Entry 9CYY (electron microscopy, 3.00 A resolution); this record covers chains D and F of the 29 polymer chains in the assembly.

== Chain D (and F) ==
Name: Outer capsid protein mu-1
Organism: Mammalian orthoreovirus 3 Dearing
Notes: chain F of this document is another copy of the same molecule, construct and numbering; everything in this record applies to it too
UniProtKB: P11078 (MU1_REOVD); residues 1-708 here = UniProt positions 1-708
Chain sequence (708 residues; each row starts with the number of its first residue):
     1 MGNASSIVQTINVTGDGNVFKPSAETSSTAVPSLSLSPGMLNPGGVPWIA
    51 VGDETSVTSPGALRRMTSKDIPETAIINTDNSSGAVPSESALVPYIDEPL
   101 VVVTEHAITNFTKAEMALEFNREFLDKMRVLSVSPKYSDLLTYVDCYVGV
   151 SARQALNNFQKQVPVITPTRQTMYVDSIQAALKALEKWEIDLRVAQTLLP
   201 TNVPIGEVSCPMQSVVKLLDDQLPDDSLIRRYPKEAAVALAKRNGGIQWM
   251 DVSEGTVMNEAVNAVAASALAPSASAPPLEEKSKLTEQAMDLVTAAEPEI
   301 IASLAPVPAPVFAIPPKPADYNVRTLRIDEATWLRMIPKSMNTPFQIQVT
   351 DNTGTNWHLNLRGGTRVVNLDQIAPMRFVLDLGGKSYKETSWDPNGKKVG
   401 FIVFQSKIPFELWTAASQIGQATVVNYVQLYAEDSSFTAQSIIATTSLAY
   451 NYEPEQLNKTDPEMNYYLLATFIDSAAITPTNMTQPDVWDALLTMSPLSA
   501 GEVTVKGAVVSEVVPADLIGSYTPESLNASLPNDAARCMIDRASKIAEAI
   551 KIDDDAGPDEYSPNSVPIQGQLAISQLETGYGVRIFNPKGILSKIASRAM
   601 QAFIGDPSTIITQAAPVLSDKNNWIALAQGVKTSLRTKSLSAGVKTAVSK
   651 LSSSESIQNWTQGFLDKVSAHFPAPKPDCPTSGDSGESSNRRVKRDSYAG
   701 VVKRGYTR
Unresolved in the structure: 6-7, 43-708 (chain F: 1-42, 676-708)
Curated features (UniProtKB/Swiss-Prot):
  - site: Asn42, Pro43 (Cleavage)
  - lipidation: Gly2 (N-myristoyl glycine)
  - glycosylation (N-linked (GlcNAc...) asparagine): Asn3, Asn12, Asn81, Asn110, Asn458, Asn482, Asn528, Asn659

== Interface between chain D and chain F ==
Pairs across the interface (78; chain D residue first):
  Met1(D) with Met212(F), hydrophobic; Val216(F); Leu219(F), hydrophobic; Leu223(F); Ile229(F); Leu240(F), hydrophobic; Trp249(F), hydrophobic
  Gly2(D) with Asp220(F); Arg230(F)
  Asn3(D) with Asp220(F), hydrogen bond; Arg230(F)
  Ala4(D) with Pro233(F), hydrophobic
  Val8(D) with Val252(F)
  Gln9(D) with Lys234(F); Val252(F)
  Thr10(D) with Lys234(F), hydrogen bond; Asp251(F); Val252(F), hydrogen bond (backbone-backbone)
  Ile11(D) with Trp249(F), hydrophobic
  Val13(D) with Trp249(F), hydrophobic
  Thr14(D) with Gln213(F)
  Gly15(D) with Gln213(F)
  Asp16(D) with Gln213(F), hydrogen bond; Met250(F)
  Gly17(D) with Val257(F)
  Asn18(D) with Met212(F); Gln248(F); Trp249(F); Met250(F), hydrogen bond (side chain-backbone)
  Val19(D) with Gly246(F); Ile247(F); Gln248(F), hydrogen bond (backbone-backbone)
  Phe20(D) with Ser209(F); Cys210(F), hydrogen bond (backbone-backbone); Met212(F), hydrophobic; Val215(F), hydrophobic; Gly246(F)
  Lys21(D) with Glu207(F); Val208(F); Ser209(F); Gly246(F), hydrogen bond (backbone-backbone)
  Pro22(D) with Thr201(F); Glu207(F); Val208(F), hydrogen bond (backbone-backbone)
  Ser23(D) with Val203(F); Gly206(F); Glu207(F), hydrogen bond
  Ala24(D) with Val203(F); Pro204(F); Ile205(F), hydrophobic; Gly206(F); Ala271(F)
  Glu25(D) with Ala267(F); Ala271(F)
  Thr26(D) with Asn244(F); Gly245(F); Gly246(F); Ala267(F)
  Ser27(D) with Asn202(F), hydrogen bond (backbone-side chain); Asn244(F)
  Ser28(D) with Gln196(F); Asn202(F); Asn244(F)
  Thr29(D) with Arg243(F); Asn263(F), hydrogen bond (backbone-side chain)
  Val31(D) with Ala117(F), hydrophobic
  Leu34(D) with Asn110(F); Lys113(F); Ala114(F)
  Ser35(D) with His106(F); Asn110(F)
  Leu36(D) with Asn110(F)
  Met40(D) with His106(F)
  Leu41(D) with Thr104(F), hydrogen bond (backbone-side chain); Ala107(F), hydrophobic
  Asn42(D) with Gly44(F); Gly45(F); Thr104(F)
Other interface residues (no listed pair), chain D (33 interface residues in all): Asn12
Other interface residues (no listed pair), chain F (52 interface residues in all): Leu199, Pro200, Ala237, Ala266, Ser268, Pro272

== Summary ==
33 residues of chain D and 52 residues of chain F are in contact, with 13 hydrogen bonds. Polar contacts
include Asn3(D)-Asp220(F), Thr10(D)-Lys234(F) and Asp16(D)-Gln213(F).
Chain D and chain F are both Outer capsid protein mu-1 (Mammalian orthoreovirus 3 Dearing); the structure,
Cryo-EM structure of MRV virion, was determined by electron microscopy together with 9CYT and 9CYX from the
same study.
